Entry 4AAW (X-ray diffraction, 2.20 A resolution); this record covers chain A.

[Chain A]
Molecule: Bifunctional protein glmu
Organism: Streptococcus pneumoniae
Notes: EC 2.3.1.157, 2.7.7.23; fragment: bifunctional glmu
Reference sequence: Q8DQ18 (GLMU_STRR6); residue numbers follow UniProt; this construct covers 1-459
Chain sequence (459 residues; each row starts with the number of its first residue):
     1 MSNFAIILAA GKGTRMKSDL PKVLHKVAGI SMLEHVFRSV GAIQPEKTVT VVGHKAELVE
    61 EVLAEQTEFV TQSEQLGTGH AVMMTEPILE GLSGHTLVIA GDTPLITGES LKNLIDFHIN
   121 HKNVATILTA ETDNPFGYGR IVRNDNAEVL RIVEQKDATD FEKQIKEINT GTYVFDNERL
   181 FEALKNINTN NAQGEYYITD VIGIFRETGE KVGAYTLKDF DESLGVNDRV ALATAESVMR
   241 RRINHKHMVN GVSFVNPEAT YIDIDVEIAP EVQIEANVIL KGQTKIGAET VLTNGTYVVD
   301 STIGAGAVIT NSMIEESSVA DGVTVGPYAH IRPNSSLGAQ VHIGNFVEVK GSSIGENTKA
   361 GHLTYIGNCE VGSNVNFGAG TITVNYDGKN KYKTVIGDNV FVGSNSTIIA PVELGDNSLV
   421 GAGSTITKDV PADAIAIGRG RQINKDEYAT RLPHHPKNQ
Disordered / not traced: 1, 192-194
Ligand contacts: R84 (4-{[1-(2-{[({5-[(3-carboxypropanoyl)amino]-2,4-dimethoxyphenyl}sulfonyl)amino]methyl}phenyl)piperidin-4-yl]methoxy}-4-oxobutanoic acid): His362, Gly378, Ala379, Val384, Asn385, Tyr386, Asp387, Tyr392, Phe401, Gly403, Ser404, Ile409, Ala410, Leu419, Val420, Gly421, Ala422, Ile435, Ile437, Arg439, Lys445, Tyr448, Leu452, Pro453
Curated features (UniProtKB/Swiss-Prot):
  - region: Val230 to Asn250 (Linker)
  - active site: His362 (Proton acceptor)
  - binding site (UDP-N-acetyl-alpha-D-glucosamine): Leu8 to Gly11, Lys22, Gln72, Gly77, Thr78, Gly139, Glu154, Asn169, Asn227, Arg332, Lys350, Tyr365, Asn376
  - binding site (Mg(2+)): Asp102, Asn227
  - binding site (acetyl-CoA): Ala379, Asn385, Tyr386, Ser404, Ala422, Arg439

[Summary]
Chain A binds compound R84. Curated annotation (UniProt) lists active-site residue His362, 16
UDP-N-acetyl-alpha-D-glucosamine-binding residues, Mg2+-binding residues Asp102 and Asn227 and 6
acetyl-CoA-binding residues.
Chain A is Bifunctional protein glmu (Streptococcus pneumoniae); the structure, S.pneumoniae GlmU in complex
with an antibacterial inhibitor, was determined by X-ray diffraction together with 4AA7 and 4AC3 from the same
study.
